Entry 6EWH (X-ray diffraction, 1.50 A resolution); this record covers chain A.

[Chain A]
Name: Centrosomal protein 120
Source organism: Oreochromis niloticus
UniProt: I3K8D3 (I3K8D3_ORENI); numbering as in UniProt (aligned over 165-353)
Amino-acid sequence (193 residues; numbered 161 to 353; the number before each row is that of its first residue):
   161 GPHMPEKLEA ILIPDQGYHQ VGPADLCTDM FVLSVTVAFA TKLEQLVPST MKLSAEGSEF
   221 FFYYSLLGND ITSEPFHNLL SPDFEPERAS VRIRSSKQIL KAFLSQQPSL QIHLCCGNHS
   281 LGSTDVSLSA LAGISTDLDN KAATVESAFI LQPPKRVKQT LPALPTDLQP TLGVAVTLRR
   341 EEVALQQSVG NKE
Unresolved in the structure: 161-165, 347-353
Differences from the reference sequence: expression tag (161-164); engineered mutation Ser307 (Gly in I3K8D3)
Reported in the primary citation:
  - disease-associated variants - V195A, A200P: decreased stability

[Overview]
From the paper: V195A and A200P reduce stability.
Chain A is Centrosomal protein 120 (Oreochromis niloticus); the structure, Oreochromis niloticus CEP120 second
C2 domain (C2B) G307S mutant, was determined by X-ray diffraction, deposited together with 6EWG, 6EWI, 6EWL
and 6EWP.
